2VSU - chains B and C of the 6 polymer chains in the assembly; structure by X-ray diffraction, 1.90 A resolution.

# Chain B
Molecule: P-hydroxycinnamoyl CoA hydratase/lyase
Source organism: Pseudomonas fluorescens
Notes: EC 4.2.1.101
UniProtKB: O69762 (O69762_PSEFL); residues 1-276 here = UniProt positions 1-276
Chain sequence (276 residues; row label = number of the first residue in the row):
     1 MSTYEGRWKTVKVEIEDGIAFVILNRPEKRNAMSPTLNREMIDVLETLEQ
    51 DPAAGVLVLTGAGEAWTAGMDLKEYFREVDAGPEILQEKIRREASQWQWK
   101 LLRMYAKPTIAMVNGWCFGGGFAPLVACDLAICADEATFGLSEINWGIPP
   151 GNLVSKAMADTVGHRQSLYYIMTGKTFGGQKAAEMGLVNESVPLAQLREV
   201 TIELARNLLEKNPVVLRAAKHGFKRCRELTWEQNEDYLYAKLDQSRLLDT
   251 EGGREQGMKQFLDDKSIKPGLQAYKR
Not modelled in the structure: 1-3, 252-276
Construct notes: engineered mutation Ala123 (Ser in O69762)
Ligand contacts: acetyl coenzyme A (ACO): Glu28, Lys29, Arg30, Ala32, Glu64, Ala68, Gly69, Met70, Asp71, Leu72, Trp116, Phe118, Gly119, Gly120, Ser142, Glu143, Trp146, Ile148
UniProt features mapped onto this chain:
  - binding site (acetyl-CoA): Lys29, Ala68, Met70, Leu72, Gly120, Ser142, Trp146
  - binding site (vanillin): Tyr75, Gly151, Tyr239
  - mutagenesis: Glu143 (E143A: Abolishes catalytic activity), Tyr239 (Y239F: Increased KM for feruloyl-CoA but retains a significant amount of catalytic activity with a kcat 10 times less than that of the wild-type)
Reported in the primary citation:
  - binding site for acetyl coenzyme A: Arg30, Met70, Gly120, Ser142
  - catalytic residues: Met70, Gly120, Glu143
  - binding site for 4-hydroxy-3-methoxybenzaldehyde: Tyr75, Glu143
  - catalytic residues: Tyr75, Arg91 (proposed by the authors, not directly observed)
  - mutagenesis - E143A: abolished catalytic activity
  - mutagenesis - Y239F: decreased catalytic activity

# Chain C
Molecule: P-hydroxycinnamoyl CoA hydratase/lyase
Source organism: Pseudomonas fluorescens
Notes: EC 4.2.1.101
UniProtKB: O69762 (O69762_PSEFL); the construct lacks a stretch of the UniProt sequence, so the offset changes along the chain: 1-250 = UniProt 1-250; 251-275 = UniProt 252-276
Chain sequence (275 residues; numbered 1 to 275; the number before each row is that of its first residue):
     1 MSTYEGRWKTVKVEIEDGIAFVILNRPEKRNAMSPTLNREMIDVLETLEQ
    51 DPAAGVLVLTGAGEAWTAGMDLKEYFREVDAGPEILQEKIRREASQWQWK
   101 LLRMYAKPTIAMVNGWCFGGGFAPLVACDLAICADEATFGLSEINWGIPP
   151 GNLVSKAMADTVGHRQSLYYIMTGKTFGGQKAAEMGLVNESVPLAQLREV
   201 TIELARNLLEKNPVVLRAAKHGFKRCRELTWEQNEDYLYAKLDQSRLLDT
   251 GGREQGMKQFLDDKSIKPGLQAYKR
Not modelled in the structure: 1-5, 257-275
Construct notes: engineered mutation Ala123 (Ser in O69762)
UniProt features mapped onto this chain:
  - binding site (acetyl-CoA): Lys29, Ala68, Met70, Leu72, Gly120, Ser142, Trp146
  - binding site (vanillin): Tyr75, Gly151, Tyr239

# How chain B and chain C interact
Contacting residue pairs (81; chain B residue first):
  Gln87(B) - Arg246(C)
  Arg91(B) - Tyr239(C)
  Arg91(B) - Leu242(C)
  Arg91(B) - Asp243(C)  salt bridge
  Arg91(B) - Arg246(C)
  Ser95(B) - Glu235(C)  hydrogen bond
  Trp99(B) - Trp231(C)  hydrophobic
  Trp99(B) - Glu232(C)
  Trp99(B) - Glu235(C)
  Lys100(B) - Glu235(C)  salt bridge
  Arg103(B) - Trp231(C)
  Val126(B) - Trp231(C)  hydrophobic
  Ile144(B) - Lys211(C)
  Ile144(B) - Val215(C)  hydrophobic
  Ile144(B) - Leu216(C)
  Asn145(B) - Lys211(C)  hydrogen bond
  Trp146(B) - Gln255(C)
  Gly147(B) - Val215(C)
  Gly147(B) - Arg253(C)
  Ile148(B) - Val215(C)
  Ile148(B) - Leu242(C)  hydrophobic
  Ile148(B) - Arg253(C)
  Pro149(B) - Val215(C)
  Pro149(B) - Ala218(C)  hydrophobic
  Pro149(B) - Ala219(C)
  Pro149(B) - Leu242(C)
  Pro149(B) - Ser245(C)
  Pro150(B) - Ala219(C)
  Asn152(B) - Leu238(C)
  Asn152(B) - Tyr239(C)  hydrogen bond
  Leu153(B) - Trp231(C)
  Leu153(B) - Asn234(C)
  Leu153(B) - Glu235(C)
  Ser155(B) - Phe223(C)
  Ser155(B) - Cys226(C)
  Lys156(B) - Cys226(C)  hydrogen bond (side chain-backbone)
  Lys156(B) - Arg227(C)  hydrogen bond (side chain-backbone)
  Lys156(B) - Leu229(C)  hydrogen bond (side chain-backbone)
  Lys156(B) - Trp231(C)
  Lys156(B) - Asn234(C)
  Ala159(B) - Phe223(C)
  Ala159(B) - Cys226(C)  hydrophobic
  Ala159(B) - Arg227(C)
  Asp160(B) - Trp231(C)  hydrogen bond
  His164(B) - Asp160(C)
  His164(B) - Thr161(C)
  His164(B) - Phe223(C)
  His164(B) - Arg227(C)  hydrogen bond
  Arg165(B) - Leu125(C)  hydrogen bond (side chain-backbone)
  Arg165(B) - Val126(C)
  Arg165(B) - Cys128(C)  hydrogen bond (side chain-backbone)
  Arg165(B) - Asp129(C)  hydrogen bond (side chain-backbone)
  Arg165(B) - Leu130(C)
  Arg165(B) - Ala131(C)
  Arg165(B) - Gly186(C)
  Arg165(B) - Leu187(C)  hydrogen bond (side chain-backbone)
  Arg165(B) - Val188(C)
  Arg165(B) - Asn189(C)  hydrogen bond (backbone-side chain)
  Gln166(B) - Asn189(C)
  Ser167(B) - Phe223(C)
  Leu168(B) - Asp129(C)
  Leu168(B) - Leu130(C)
  Leu168(B) - Lys220(C)
  Leu168(B) - Phe223(C)  hydrophobic
  Leu168(B) - Lys224(C)
  Tyr169(B) - Leu130(C)
  Tyr169(B) - Asn189(C)
  Tyr169(B) - Leu204(C)  hydrophobic
  Ile171(B) - Ala219(C)  hydrophobic
  Ile171(B) - Phe223(C)  hydrophobic
  Met172(B) - Pro108(C)  hydrophobic
  Met172(B) - Asp129(C)
  Met172(B) - Leu130(C)  hydrophobic
  Met172(B) - Leu208(C)
  Met172(B) - Lys211(C)
  Met172(B) - Leu216(C)  hydrophobic
  Met172(B) - Lys220(C)
  Thr173(B) - Leu204(C)
  Thr173(B) - Asn207(C)
  Thr173(B) - Lys211(C)  hydrogen bond (backbone-side chain)
  Lys175(B) - Asn207(C)
Interface residues without a listed pair, chain B (37 interface residues in all): Tyr75, Arg92, Ala123, Ala127, Ala157, Met158, Glu228
Interface residues without a listed pair, chain C (42 interface residues in all): Thr230, Lys241, Glu254

# In short
The interface between chain B and chain C involves 37 residues on one side and 42 on the other; the contacts
include 14 hydrogen bonds and 2 salt bridges. Polar contacts include Arg91(B)-Asp243(C), Lys100(B)-Glu235(C)
and Ser95(B)-Glu235(C). From the paper: catalytic residues Met70(B), Gly120(B) and Glu143(B) among others;
E143A of chain B abolishes catalytic activity.
Chain B is P-hydroxycinnamoyl CoA hydratase/lyase and chain C is P-hydroxycinnamoyl CoA hydratase/lyase, both
from Pseudomonas fluorescens; the structure, A ternary complex of Hydroxycinnamoyl-CoA Hydratase-Lyase (HCHL)
with acetyl-Coenzyme A and vanillin gives insights into substrate ..., was determined by X-ray diffraction
together with 2VSS from the same study.
